Entry 5OXV (X-ray diffraction, 6.72 A resolution (low resolution: residue-level contacts below are approximate; hydrogen-bond / salt-bridge calls are withheld)); this record covers chains I and E of the 18 polymer chains in the assembly.

== Chain I ==
Molecule: DNA STRAND 2 (601-based sequence model)
Source organism: synthetic construct
Sequence (313 nucleotides; each row starts with the number of its first residue):
     1 ATCCCCTGGA GAATCCCGGT GCCGAGGCCG CTCAATTGGT CGTAGACAGC TCTAGCACCG
    61 CTTAAACGCA CGTACGCGCT GTCCCCCGCG TTTTAACCGC CAAGGGGATT ACTCCCTAGT
   121 CTCCAGGCAC GTGTCAGATA TATACATCCT GTGCAGTACT CCTGGAGAAT CCCGGTGCCG
   181 AGGCCGCTCA ATTGGTCGTA GACAGCTCTA GCACCGCTTA AACGCACGTA CGCGCTGTCC
   241 CCCGCGTTTT AACCGCCAAG GGGATTACTC CCTAGTCTCC AGGCACGTGT CAGATATATA
   301 CATCCTGTGC AGT
Unresolved in the structure: 1-2

== Chain E ==
Name: Histone H3.2
Source organism: Xenopus laevis
Reference sequence: P84233 (H32_XENLA); residues 1-135 here correspond to UniProt positions 2-136 (UniProt number = residue number + 1)
Chain sequence (135 residues; each row starts with the number of its first residue):
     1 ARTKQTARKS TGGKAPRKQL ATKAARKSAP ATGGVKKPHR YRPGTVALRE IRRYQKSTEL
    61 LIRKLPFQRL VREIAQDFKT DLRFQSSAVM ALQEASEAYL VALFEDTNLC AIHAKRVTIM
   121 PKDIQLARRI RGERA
Unresolved in the structure: 1-38
Differences from the reference sequence: conflict Ala102 (Gly103 in P84233)

== Interface between chain I and chain E ==
Residue-residue contacts - 26 pairs, chain I then chain E:
  DA13(I) - Tyr41(E)
  DA13(I) - Arg49(E)
  DT14(I) - Arg49(E)
  DC87(I) - Pro43(E)
  DC87(I) - Gly44(E)
  DG88(I) - Arg40(E)
  DG88(I) - Tyr41(E)
  DG88(I) - Pro43(E)
  DG88(I) - Gly44(E)
  DG88(I) - Thr45(E)
  DG88(I) - Val46(E)
  DG88(I) - Ala47(E)
  DC89(I) - His39(E)
  DC89(I) - Arg40(E)
  DC89(I) - Tyr41(E)
  DC89(I) - Val46(E)
  DA96(I) - Arg63(E)
  DA96(I) - Leu65(E)
  DA96(I) - Pro66(E)
  DA96(I) - Arg69(E)
  DC97(I) - Arg63(E)
  DC97(I) - Lys64(E)
  DC97(I) - Leu65(E)
  DG105(I) - Arg83(E)
  DG106(I) - Asp81(E)
  DG106(I) - Arg83(E)
Other interface residues (no listed pair), chain I (10 interface residues in all): DA12
Other interface residues (no listed pair), chain E (17 interface residues in all): Arg42

== Overview ==
Chain I and chain E form an interface of 10 and 17 residues respectively.
Here chain I is DNA STRAND 2 (601-based sequence model) (synthetic construct) and chain E is Histone H3.2
(Xenopus laevis). Entry 5OXV (Structure of the 4_601_157 tetranucleosome (C2 form)) was determined by X-ray
diffraction (same publication as 5OY7).
